PDB entry 1WDK | X-ray diffraction, 2.50 A resolution | chains A and C of the 4 polymer chains in the assembly

== Chain A ==
Molecule: Fatty oxidation complex alpha subunit
From: Pseudomonas fragi
Notes: EC 4.2.1.17, 5.3.3.8, 1.1.1.35, 5.1.2.3
Reference sequence: P28793 (FAOB_PSEFR); numbering as in UniProt (aligned over 1-715)
Sequence (715 residues; each row starts with the number of its first residue):
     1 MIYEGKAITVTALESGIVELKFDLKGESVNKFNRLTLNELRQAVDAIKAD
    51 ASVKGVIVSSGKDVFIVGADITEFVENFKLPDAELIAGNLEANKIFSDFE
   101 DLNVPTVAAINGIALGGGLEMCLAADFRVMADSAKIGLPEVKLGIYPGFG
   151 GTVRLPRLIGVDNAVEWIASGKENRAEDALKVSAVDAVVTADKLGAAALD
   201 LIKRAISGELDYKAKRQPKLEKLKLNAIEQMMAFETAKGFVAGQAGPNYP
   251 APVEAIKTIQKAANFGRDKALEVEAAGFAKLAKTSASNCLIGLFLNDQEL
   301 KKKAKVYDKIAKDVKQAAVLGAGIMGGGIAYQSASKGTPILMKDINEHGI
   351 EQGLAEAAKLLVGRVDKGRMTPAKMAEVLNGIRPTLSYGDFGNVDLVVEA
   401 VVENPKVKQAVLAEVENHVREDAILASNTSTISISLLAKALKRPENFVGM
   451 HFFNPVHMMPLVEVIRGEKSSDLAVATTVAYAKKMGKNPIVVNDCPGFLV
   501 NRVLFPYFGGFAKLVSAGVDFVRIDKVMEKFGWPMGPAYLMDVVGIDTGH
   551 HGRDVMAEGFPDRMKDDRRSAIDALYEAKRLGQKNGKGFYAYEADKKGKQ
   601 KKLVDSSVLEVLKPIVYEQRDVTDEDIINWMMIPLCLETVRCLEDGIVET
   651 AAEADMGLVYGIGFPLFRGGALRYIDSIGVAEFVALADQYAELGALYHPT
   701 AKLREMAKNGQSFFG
Not modelled in the structure: 594-600
Metal / ion sites: Zn2+: His550 (shared with 2 residues of chain D)
Small-molecule neighbours:
  - 3,6,9,12,15-pentaoxatricosan-1-ol (N8E), molecule 1: Gly68, Ala69, Asp70, Ile71, Phe74, Gly116, Gly117, Pro139, Glu140, Leu143, Phe294, Gln298, Lys302, Lys305
  - 3,6,9,12,15-pentaoxatricosan-1-ol (N8E), molecule 2: Asp297, Met459, Pro460, Asn501, Leu504, Phe505, Leu540, Val544, Met656, Val659, Tyr660, Gly661, Ile662, Gly663, Leu666
  - NAD (nicotinamide-adenine-dinucleotide): Leu320, Gly321, Ala322, Gly323, Ile324, Met325, Gly326, Lys343, Asp344, Ile345, Asn346, Gly349, Glu399, Ala400, Val401, Val402, Glu403, Lys408, Val411, Asn428, Thr429, Ser430, His451, Phe452, Asn454
Curated features (UniProtKB/Swiss-Prot):
  - active site: His451 (For 3-hydroxyacyl-CoA dehydrogenase activity)
  - binding site (substrate): Asp297, Asn501, Tyr660
  - binding site (NAD(+)): Met325, Asp344, Val401 to Glu403, Lys408, Ser430, Asn454
  - site (Important for catalytic activity): Glu120, Glu140
Reported in the primary citation:
  - catalytic residues: Glu120, Glu140, His451, Glu463
  - binding site for 3,6,9,12,15-pentaoxatricosan-1-ol: Ala69, Phe74, Phe78, Phe149, Phe278
  - mutagenesis - L290D/L293D: decreased catalytic activity (citing earlier work)
  - mutagenesis - K142A, F294A: unchanged catalytic activity (citing earlier work)

== Chain C ==
Molecule: 3-ketoacyl-CoA thiolase
From: Pseudomonas fragi
Notes: EC 2.3.1.16
Reference sequence: P28790 (FADA_PSEFR); residues 2-391 here correspond to UniProt positions 1-390 (UniProt number = residue number - 1)
Sequence (390 residues; each row starts with the number of its first residue):
     2 SLNPRDVVIVDFGRTPMGRSKGGMHRNTRAEDMSAHLISKVLERNSKVDP
    52 GEVEDVIWGCVNQTLEQGWNIARMASLMTQIPHTSAAQTVSRLCGSSMSA
   102 LHTAAQAIMTGNGDVFVVGGVEHMGHVSMMHGVDPNPHMSLYAAKASGMM
   152 GLTAEMLGKMHGISREQQDAFAVRSHQLAHKATVEGKFKDEIIPMQGYDE
   202 NGFLKIFDYDETIRPDTTLESLAALKPAFNPKGGTVTAGTSSQITDGASC
   252 MIVMSAQRAKDLGLEPLAVIRSMAVAGVDPAIMGYGPVPATQKALKRAGL
   302 NMADIDFIELNEAFAAQALPVLKDLKVLDKMNEKVNLHGGAIALGHPFGC
   352 SGARISGTLLNVMKQNGGTFGLSTMCIGLGQGIATVFERV
Metal / ion sites: Hg2+: Cys95 (together with acetyl coenzyme A)
Small-molecule neighbours: acetyl coenzyme A (ACO): Lys22, Cys95, Met130, Met151, His177, Arg215, Thr218, Leu223, Leu226, Ala229, Phe230, Ala239, Gly240, Ser242, Ser243, Ile245, Met284, Asn312, Ala314, Phe315, His347, Phe349, Cys377, Ile378, Gly379
Reported in the primary citation:
  - catalytic residues: Cys95, His347, Cys377
  - binding site for acetyl coenzyme A: Met151 (proposed by the authors, not directly observed)
  - binding site for Hg2+: Phe349 (proposed by the authors, not directly observed)

== Chain A / chain C interface ==
Pairs across the interface (42):
  Arg157(A) with Leu142(C)
  Ile159(A) with Leu142(C)
  Gly160(A) with Ser141(C); Leu142(C)
  Val161(A) with Ser141(C)
  Asp162(A) with Ser141(C), hydrogen bond; Ala144(C); Ala145(C); Lys146(C), hydrogen bond (side chain-backbone)
  Asn163(A) with Pro138(C), hydrogen bond (side chain-backbone); Ser141(C)
  Glu166(A) with Lys146(C), salt bridge
  Lys181(A) with Pro138(C); His139(C), hydrogen bond (backbone-side chain)
  Ser183(A) with His139(C), hydrogen bond
  Lys224(A) with Leu142(C); Tyr143(C)
  Leu225(A) with Ser141(C); Leu142(C); Tyr143(C); Ala144(C)
  Asn226(A) with Asp280(C), hydrogen bond
  Ile228(A) with Asp280(C); Ala282(C), hydrophobic
  Glu229(A) with Ala144(C); Ala145(C), hydrogen bond (side chain-backbone); Ser148(C), hydrogen bond; Asp280(C); Pro281(C); Ala282(C), hydrogen bond (side chain-backbone)
  Met232(A) with Ala145(C), hydrophobic; Ala147(C), hydrophobic; Ser148(C); Leu153(C), hydrophobic; Met157(C); Ala282(C), hydrophobic
  Ala233(A) with Ala145(C)
  Thr236(A) with Ala147(C); Leu153(C)
  Gly239(A) with Lys233(C)
  Ala242(A) with Lys233(C)
  Gly243(A) with Lys233(C)
Other interface residues (no listed pair), chain A (24 interface residues in all): Pro156, Leu158, Val182, Met231
Other interface residues (no listed pair), chain C (17 interface residues in all): Met161

== Overview ==
The interface between chain A and chain C involves 24 residues on one side and 17 on the other; the contacts
include 9 hydrogen bonds and 1 salt bridge. Polar contacts include Glu166(A)-Lys146(C), Asp162(A)-Ser141(C)
and Asp162(A)-Lys146(C). From the paper: catalytic residues Glu120(A), Glu140(A) and Cys95(C) among others;
L290D/L293D of chain A reduce catalytic activity; 3 substitutions were tested in all.
Chain A is Fatty oxidation complex alpha subunit and chain C is 3-ketoacyl-CoA thiolase, both from Pseudomonas
fragi; the structure, fatty acid beta-oxidation multienzyme complex from Pseudomonas fragi, form I (native2),
was determined by X-ray diffraction (same publication as 1WDL and 1WDM).
